Entry 8OM7 (electron microscopy, 3.74 A resolution); this record covers chains A and B of the 6 polymer chains in the assembly.

Chain A (and B):
Protein: Lon protease homolog, mitochondrial
Organism: Homo sapiens
Notes: EC 3.4.21.53; chain B of this document is another copy of the same molecule, construct and numbering; everything in this record applies to it too
UniProt: P36776 (LONM_HUMAN); residue numbers follow UniProt; this construct covers 115-959
Sequence (869 residues; numbered 91 to 959; the number before each row is that of its first residue):
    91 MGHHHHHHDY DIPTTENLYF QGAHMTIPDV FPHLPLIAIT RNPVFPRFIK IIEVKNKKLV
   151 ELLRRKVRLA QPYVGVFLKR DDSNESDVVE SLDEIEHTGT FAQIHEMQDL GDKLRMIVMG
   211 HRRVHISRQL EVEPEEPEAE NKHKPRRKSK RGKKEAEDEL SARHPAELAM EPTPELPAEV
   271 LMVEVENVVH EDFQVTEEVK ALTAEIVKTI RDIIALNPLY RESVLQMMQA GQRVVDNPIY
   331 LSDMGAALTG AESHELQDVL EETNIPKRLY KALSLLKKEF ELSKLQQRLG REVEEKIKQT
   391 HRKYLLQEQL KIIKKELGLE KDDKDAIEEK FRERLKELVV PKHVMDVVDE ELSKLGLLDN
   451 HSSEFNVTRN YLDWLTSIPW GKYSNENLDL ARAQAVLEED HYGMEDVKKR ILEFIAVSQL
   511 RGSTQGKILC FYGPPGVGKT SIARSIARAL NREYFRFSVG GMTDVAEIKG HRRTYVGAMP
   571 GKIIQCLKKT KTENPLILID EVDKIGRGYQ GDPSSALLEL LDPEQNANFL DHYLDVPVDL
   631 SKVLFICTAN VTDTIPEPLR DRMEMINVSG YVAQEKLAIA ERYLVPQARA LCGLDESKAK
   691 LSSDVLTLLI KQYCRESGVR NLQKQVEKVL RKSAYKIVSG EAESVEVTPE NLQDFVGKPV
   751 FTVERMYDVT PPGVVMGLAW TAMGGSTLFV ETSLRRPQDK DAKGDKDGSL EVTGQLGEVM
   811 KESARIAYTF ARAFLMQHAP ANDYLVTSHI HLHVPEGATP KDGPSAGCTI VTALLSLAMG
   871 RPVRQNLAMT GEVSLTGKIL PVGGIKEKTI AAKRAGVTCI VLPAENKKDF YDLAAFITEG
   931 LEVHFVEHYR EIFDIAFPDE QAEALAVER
Disordered / not traced: 91-122, 222-271, 949-959
Construct notes: initiating methionine (91); expression tag (92-114); engineered mutation Glu-186 (Tyr in P36776)
Ligand contacts: ADP (adenosine-5'-diphosphate): Asp-490, His-491, Tyr-492, Met-494, Pro-524, Pro-525, Gly-526, Val-527, Gly-528, Lys-529, Thr-530, Ser-531, Tyr-661, Ile-669, Tyr-673, Leu-674, Gln-677, Val-709, Arg-710, Gln-713
Curated features (UniProtKB/Swiss-Prot):
  - active site: Ser-855, Lys-898
  - binding site (ATP): Gly-523 to Thr-530
  - natural variant: Glu-476 (E476A: In CODASS), Ser-631 (S631Y: In CODASS), Ala-670 (A670V: In CODASS), Arg-672 (R672C: In CODASS), Pro-676 (P676S: In CODASS), Arg-679 (R679H: In CODASS), Arg-721 (R721G: In CODASS), Ala-724 (A724V: In CODASS), Pro-749 (P749S: In CODASS), Gly-767 (G767E: In CODASS), Ile-927 (deletion: In CODASS)
  - mutagenesis: Lys-529 (K529R: Abolishes ATPase activity, and presumably ATP-driven protein unfolding, but does not block access to the proteolytic active site or prevent a substrate from binding to it), Trp-770 (W770A: Has low basal, but normal stimulated ATPase activity, and retains peptidase activity; W770P: Has normal basal, but low stimulated ATPase activity, and abolishes peptidase activity), Ser-855 (S855A: Lacks both ATPase and protease activity, but retains DNA binding activity), Thr-880 (T880V: Enhances the basal, but not the stimulated ATPase activity), Gly-893 (G893A: Has low basal, but normal stimulated ATPase activity, and retains peptidase activity; G893P: Has normal basal, but low stimulated ATPase activity, and abolishes peptidase activity), Gly-894 (G894A/S: Enhances the basal, but not the stimulated ATPase activity, and retains peptidase activity; G894P: Enhances the basal, but not the stimulated ATPase activity, and abolishes peptidase activity)
From the paper describing this entry:
  - mutagenesis - Y186E: decreased catalytic activity on beta-casein
  - mutagenesis - Y186E: abolished catalytic activity on TFAM
  - mutagenesis - Y186E: decreased catalytic activity on ATPase
  - mutagenesis - Y186E (at least 2 degC): decreased stability
  - post-translational modification sites: Ser-173, Ser-181, Tyr-394 (citing earlier work)
  - mutagenesis - Y186E: decreased catalytic activity on glutaryl-Ala-Ala-Phe-MNA
  - catalytic residues: Ser-855, Lys-898 (citing earlier work)

Chain A / chain B interface:
Contacting residue pairs - 79 pairs, chain A then chain B:
  Lys-393(A) / Lys-411(B)
  Gln-397(A) / Glu-410(B)
  Leu-400(A) / Glu-406(B)
  Leu-400(A) / Glu-410(B)
  Lys-404(A) / Ile-403(B)
  Lys-404(A) / Leu-407(B)
  Leu-407(A) / Ile-403(B)  hydrophobic
  Asp-412(A) / Ser-443(B)
  Asp-412(A) / Leu-447(B)
  Asp-413(A) / Leu-447(B)
  Asn-450(A) / Leu-447(B)
  Asn-450(A) / Leu-448(B)
  His-451(A) / Leu-448(B)
  His-451(A) / Glu-454(B)
  Ser-453(A) / Glu-454(B)
  Arg-459(A) / Lys-444(B)
  Thr-553(A) / Asp-602(B)
  Val-566(A) / Thr-564(B)
  Val-566(A) / Tyr-565(B)  hydrogen bond (backbone-side chain)
  Gly-567(A) / Arg-562(B)
  Gly-567(A) / Thr-564(B)  hydrogen bond (backbone-side chain)
  Ala-568(A) / Arg-562(B)  hydrogen bond (backbone-side chain)
  Met-569(A) / Arg-562(B)
  Tyr-599(A) / Tyr-599(B)
  Leu-681(A) / Arg-511(B)  hydrogen bond (backbone-side chain)
  Cys-682(A) / Leu-510(B)
  Cys-682(A) / Arg-511(B)  hydrogen bond (backbone-side chain)
  Leu-684(A) / Leu-510(B)  hydrophobic
  Leu-684(A) / Arg-511(B)
  Arg-710(A) / Asp-651(B)  salt bridge
  Lys-714(A) / Asp-651(B)
  Lys-718(A) / Glu-503(B)
  Arg-721(A) / Arg-500(B)
  Arg-721(A) / Glu-503(B)  salt bridge
  Lys-722(A) / Glu-503(B)  salt bridge
  Ala-724(A) / Val-507(B)  hydrophobic
  Tyr-725(A) / Leu-502(B)
  Tyr-725(A) / Glu-503(B)
  Tyr-725(A) / Ala-506(B)  hydrophobic
  Ile-727(A) / Leu-510(B)  hydrophobic
  Val-728(A) / Leu-480(B)  hydrophobic
  Val-728(A) / Ala-506(B)
  Val-728(A) / Gln-509(B)
  Val-728(A) / Leu-510(B)  hydrophobic
  Ser-729(A) / Leu-480(B)
  Lys-748(A) / Lys-918(B)
  Lys-748(A) / Asp-919(B)  salt bridge
  Pro-749(A) / Lys-918(B)  hydrogen bond (backbone-side chain)
  Val-750(A) / Lys-918(B)  hydrogen bond (backbone-side chain)
  Thr-752(A) / Lys-918(B)
  Met-756(A) / Leu-890(B)  hydrophobic
  Tyr-757(A) / Ser-884(B)  hydrogen bond
  Tyr-757(A) / Thr-886(B)  hydrogen bond
  Tyr-757(A) / Lys-888(B)
  Val-759(A) / Lys-888(B)
  Glu-781(A) / Ser-884(B)
  Glu-781(A) / Leu-885(B)
  Glu-781(A) / Thr-886(B)  hydrogen bond
  Ser-783(A) / Leu-885(B)
  Leu-784(A) / Ala-823(B)
  Arg-785(A) / Asp-797(B)  salt bridge
  Arg-785(A) / Arg-822(B)  hydrogen bond (backbone-side chain)
  Arg-786(A) / Asp-795(B)  hydrogen bond (side chain-backbone)
  Arg-786(A) / Lys-796(B)
  Arg-786(A) / Asp-797(B)  salt bridge
  Arg-786(A) / Met-826(B)
  Pro-787(A) / Met-826(B)
  Pro-787(A) / Val-836(B)
  Lys-790(A) / Asp-795(B)
  Thr-803(A) / Glu-812(B)
  Thr-803(A) / Ile-816(B)
  Gly-804(A) / Glu-812(B)  hydrogen bond (backbone-side chain)
  Gln-805(A) / Val-809(B)
  Gln-805(A) / Glu-812(B)  hydrogen bond (backbone-side chain)
  His-841(A) / Ile-816(B)
  His-841(A) / Thr-819(B)  hydrogen bond
  His-841(A) / Leu-885(B)
  His-843(A) / Ile-816(B)
  His-843(A) / Leu-885(B)
Also at the interface, not in a pair above, chain A (60 interface residues in all): Ile-403, Ser-452, Asp-463, Arg-546, Gly-551, Asp-554, Gln-600, Gly-683, Val-753, Pro-761, Thr-782
Also at the interface, not in a pair above, chain B (52 interface residues in all): Glu-440, Ser-452, Arg-597, Gln-600, Glu-614, Arg-815, Gly-887, Glu-915, Asp-922

Overview:
60 residues of chain A and 52 residues of chain B are in contact, with 15 hydrogen bonds and 6 salt bridges.
Polar contacts include Arg-710(A)/Asp-651(B), Arg-721(A)/Glu-503(B) and Lys-722(A)/Glu-503(B). Ligands of
chain A: ADP. The paper reports catalytic residues Ser-855(A) and Lys-898(A); Y186E of chain A reduces
catalytic activity on beta-casein.
Chain A and chain B are both Lon protease homolog, mitochondrial (Homo sapiens); the structure, Human
Mitochondrial Lon Y186E Mutant ADP Bound, was determined by electron microscopy, deposited together with 8OVF,
8OVG, 8OKA and 8OJL.
